PDB entry 7X90 | electron microscopy, 4.20 A resolution (low resolution: residue-level contacts below are approximate; hydrogen-bond / salt-bridge calls are withheld) | chains E and G of the 3 polymer chains in the assembly

# Chain E
Name: Ab326 heavy chain
Organism: Homo sapiens
Chain sequence (262 residues; numbered -25 to 236; the number before each row is that of its first residue; numbers below 1 keep their minus sign (Met-25 is residue -25)):
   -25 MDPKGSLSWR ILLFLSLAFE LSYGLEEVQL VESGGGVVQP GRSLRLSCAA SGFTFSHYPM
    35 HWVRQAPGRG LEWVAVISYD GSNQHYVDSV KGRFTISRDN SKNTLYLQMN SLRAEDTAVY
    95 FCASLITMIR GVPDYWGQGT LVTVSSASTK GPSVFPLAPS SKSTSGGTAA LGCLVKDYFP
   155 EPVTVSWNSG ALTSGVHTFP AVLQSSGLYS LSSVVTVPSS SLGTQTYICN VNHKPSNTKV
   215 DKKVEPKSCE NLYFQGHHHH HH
Disordered / not traced: -25 to 1, 121-236
Disulfides: Cys22-Cys96

# Chain G
Name: Spike glycoprotein
Organism: Severe acute respiratory syndrome coronavirus 2
UniProtKB: P0DTC2 (SPIKE_SARS2); residue numbers follow UniProt; this construct covers 1-1208
Chain sequence (1278 residues; row label = number of the first residue in the row):
     1 MFVFLVLLPL VSSQCVNLTT RTQLPPAYTN SFTRGVYYPD KVFRSSVLHS TQDLFLPFFS
    61 NVTWFHAIHV SGTNGTKRFD NPVLPFNDGV YFASTEKSNI IRGWIFGTTL DSKTQSLLIV
   121 NNATNVVIKV CEFQFCNDPF LGVYYHKNNK SWMESEFRVY SSANNCTFEY VSQPFLMDLE
   181 GKQGNFKNLR EFVFKNIDGY FKIYSKHTPI NLVRDLPQGF SALEPLVDLP IGINITRFQT
   241 LLALHRSYLT PGDSSSGWTA GAAAYYVGYL QPRTFLLKYN ENGTITDAVD CALDPLSETK
   301 CTLKSFTVEK GIYQTSNFRV QPTESIVRFP NITNLCPFGE VFNATRFASV YAWNRKRISN
   361 CVADYSVLYN SASFSTFKCY GVSPTKLNDL CFTNVYADSF VIRGDEVRQI APGQTGKIAD
   421 YNYKLPDDFT GCVIAWNSNN LDSKVGGNYN YLYRLFRKSN LKPFERDIST EIYQAGSTPC
   481 NGVEGFNCYF PLQSYGFQPT NGVGYQPYRV VVLSFELLHA PATVCGPKKS TNLVKNKCVN
   541 FNFNGLTGTG VLTESNKKFL PFQQFGRDIA DTTDAVRDPQ TLEILDITPC SFGGVSVITP
   601 GTNTSNQVAV LYQDVNCTEV PVAIHADQLT PTWRVYSTGS NVFQTRAGCL IGAEHVNNSY
   661 ECDIPIGAGI CASYQTQTNS PGSASSVASQ SIIAYTMSLG AENSVAYSNN SIAIPTNFTI
   721 SVTTEILPVS MTKTSVDCTM YICGDSTECS NLLLQYGSFC TQLNRALTGI AVEQDKNTQE
   781 VFAQVKQIYK TPPIKDFGGF NFSQILPDPS KPSKRSPIED LLFNKVTLAD AGFIKQYGDC
   841 LGDIAARDLI CAQKFNGLTV LPPLLTDEMI AQYTSALLAG TITSGWTFGA GPALQIPFPM
   901 QMAYRFNGIG VTQNVLYENQ KLIANQFNSA IGKIQDSLSS TPSALGKLQD VVNQNAQALN
   961 TLVKQLSSNF GAISSVLNDI LSRLDPPEAE VQIDRLITGR LQSLQTYVTQ QLIRAAEIRA
  1021 SANLAATKMS ECVLGQSKRV DFCGKGYHLM SFPQSAPHGV VFLHVTYVPA QEKNFTTAPA
  1081 ICHDGKAHFP REGVFVSNGT HWFVTQRNFY EPQIITTDNT FVSGNCDVVI GIVNNTVYDP
  1141 LQPELDSFKE ELDKYFKNHT SPDVDLGDIS GINASVVNIQ KEIDRLNEVA KNLNESLIDL
  1201 QELGKYEQAA AGSGYIPEAP RDGQAYVRKD GEWVLLSTFL GSSGRENLYF QGGGGSGLND
  1261 IFEAQKIEWH EGHHHHHH
Disordered / not traced: 1-333, 528-1278
Sequence notes: engineered mutation Gly682 (Arg in P0DTC2), Ser683 (Arg in P0DTC2), Ser685 (Arg in P0DTC2), Pro817 (Phe in P0DTC2), Pro892 (Ala in P0DTC2), Pro899 (Ala in P0DTC2), Pro942 (Ala in P0DTC2), Pro986 (Lys in P0DTC2), Pro987 (Val in P0DTC2); expression tag (1209-1278)
UniProt features mapped onto this chain:
  - region: Asn280 to Cys301 (Putative superantigen), Arg403 to Asp405 (Integrin-binding motif), Asn448 to Phe456 (Immunodominant HLA epitope recognized by the CD8+), Pro681, Ala684 (Putative superantigen), Ser816 to Tyr837 (Fusion peptide 1), Lys835 to Phe855 (Fusion peptide 2), Asp1163 to Glu1202 (Heptad repeat 2)
  - site: Arg815, Ser816 (Cleavage)
  - glycosylation: Asn17 (N-linked (GlcNAc...) (complex) asparagine), Asn61 (N-linked (GlcNAc...) (hybrid) asparagine), Asn74 (N-linked (GlcNAc...) (complex) asparagine), Asn122 (N-linked (GlcNAc...) (hybrid) asparagine), Asn149 (N-linked (GlcNAc...) (complex) asparagine), Asn165 (N-linked (GlcNAc...) (complex) asparagine), Asn234 (N-linked (GlcNAc...) (high mannose) asparagine), Asn282 (N-linked (GlcNAc...) (complex) asparagine), Thr323 (O-linked (GalNAc) threonine), Ser325 (O-linked (HexNAc...) serine), Asn331 (N-linked (GlcNAc...) (complex) asparagine), Asn343 (N-linked (GlcNAc...) (complex) asparagine), Asn603 (N-linked (GlcNAc...) (hybrid) asparagine), Asn616 (N-linked (GlcNAc...) (complex) asparagine), Asn657 (N-linked (GlcNAc...) (complex) asparagine), Thr676 (O-linked (GlcNAc...) threonine), Thr678 (O-linked (GlcNAc...) threonine), Asn709 (N-linked (GlcNAc...) (high mannose) asparagine), Asn717 (N-linked (GlcNAc...) (hybrid) asparagine), Asn801 (N-linked (GlcNAc...) (hybrid) asparagine) and 6 more in UniProt
Disulfides: Cys336-Cys361, Cys379-Cys432, Cys391-Cys525, Cys480-Cys488
Glycans and other covalent adducts: N-acetylglucosamine (NAG) linked to Asn343
What the authors report for this chain:
  - mutagenesis - E484K: abolished binding to Ab326
  - mutagenesis - T478K: abolished binding to Ab159
  - mutagenesis - E484K: abolished binding to Ab354
  - mutagenesis - E484K: abolished binding to Ab496

# Interface between chain E and chain G
Contacting residue pairs (21):
  His31(E) with Ile468(G); Thr470(G); Phe490(G)
  Tyr32(E) with Leu452(G); Phe490(G)
  His35(E) with Val483(G)
  Val50(E) with Val483(G)
  Ser52(E) with Gly482(G)
  Tyr53(E) with Thr470(G); Glu471(G)
  Asn57(E) with Asn481(G); Gly482(G)
  His59(E) with Asn481(G); Val483(G)
  Thr101(E) with Glu484(G)
  Ile103(E) with Phe490(G); Leu492(G)
  Arg104(E) with Tyr449(G); Ser494(G)
  Gly105(E) with Leu452(G); Leu492(G)
Interface residues without a listed pair, chain E (15 interface residues in all): Ser30, Pro33, Met102
Interface residues without a listed pair, chain G (16 interface residues in all): Leu455, Cys480, Tyr489, Gln493

# Summary
15 residues of chain E and 16 residues of chain G are in contact. Covalently linked N-acetylglucosamine: at
Asn343(G). From the paper: E484K of chain G abolishes binding to Ab326; T478K of chain G abolishes binding to
Ab159.
Here chain E is Ab326 heavy chain (Homo sapiens) and chain G is Spike glycoprotein (Severe acute respiratory
syndrome coronavirus 2). Entry 7X90 (The SARS-CoV-2 receptor binding domain bound with the Fab fragment of a
human neutralizing antibody Ab326) was determined by electron microscopy (same publication as 7X8W, 7X8Y,
7X8Z, 7X91 and 7X92).
